Entry 2A3P (X-ray diffraction, 2.30 A resolution); this record covers chain A.

[Chain A]
Molecule: COG3005: Nitrate/TMAO reductases, membrane-bound tetraheme cytochrome c subunit
From: Desulfovibrio desulfuricans subsp. desulfuricans str
UniProt: Q30WH0 (Q30WH0_DESDG); residues -22 to 107 here correspond to UniProt positions 1-130 (UniProt number = residue number + 23)
Chain sequence (130 residues; each row starts with the number of its first residue; numbers below 1 keep their minus sign (Met-22 is residue -22)):
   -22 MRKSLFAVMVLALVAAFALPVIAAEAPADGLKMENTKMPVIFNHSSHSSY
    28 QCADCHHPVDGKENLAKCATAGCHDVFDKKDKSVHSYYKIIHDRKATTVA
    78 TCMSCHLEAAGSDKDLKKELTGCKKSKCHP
Not modelled in the structure: -22 to 0
Glycans and other covalent adducts: heme c (HEC) linked to Cys29, Cys32, Cys45, Cys50, Cys79, Cys82, Cys100, Cys105
Ion coordination: heme c Fe (4 sites), coordinated by His21, His24, His33, His34, His51, His69, His83, His106
Ligand contacts:
  - heme c (HEC), molecule 1: Ala1, Glu2, Ala3, Pro4, Leu8, Lys9, Met10, Phe19, His21, His24, Tyr27, Gln28, His33, Leu42, Lys44
  - heme c (HEC), molecule 2: Met10, Val17, Ile18, Phe19, Asn20, Ser23, His24, Tyr27, Ala77, Thr78, His83, Ala86, Leu97, Lys104
  - heme c (HEC), molecule 3: Met10, Glu11, Asn12, Thr13, Met15, Pro16, Val17, Phe54, Lys56, Tyr64, Tyr65, Ile68, His69, Met80, His83, Leu97, Thr98, Gly99, Ser103, His106
  - heme c (HEC), molecule 4: His33, His34, Val36, Asn41, Ala43, Lys44, Thr47, His51, Val61, Lys66, Ile67, Thr75, Val76, Ala77, Thr78
Reported in the primary citation:
  - binding site for molybdate ion: Lys14, Lys56
  - mutagenesis - K14A: abolished catalytic activity on molybdate

[In short]
Heme c is covalently linked to Cys29, Cys45, Cys79 and Cys105. His21 and His33 form the heme c Fe site. From
the paper: a binding site for molybdate ion at Lys14 and Lys56; K14A abolishes catalytic activity on
molybdate.
Chain A is COG3005: Nitrate/TMAO reductases, membrane-bound tetraheme cytochrome c subunit (Desulfovibrio
desulfuricans subsp. desulfuricans str); the structure, Structure of Desulfovibrio desulfuricans G20 tetraheme
cytochrome with bound molybdate, was determined by X-ray diffraction together with 2A3M from the same study.
